8DIQ - chains A and E of the 6 polymer chains in the assembly; structure by X-ray diffraction, 2.40 A resolution.

Chain A:
Name: Tubulin alpha-1B chain
Organism: Sus scrofa
UniProt: Q2XVP4 (TBA1B_PIG); residues 1-450 here = UniProt positions 1-450
Sequence (450 residues; numbered 1 to 450; the number before each row is that of its first residue):
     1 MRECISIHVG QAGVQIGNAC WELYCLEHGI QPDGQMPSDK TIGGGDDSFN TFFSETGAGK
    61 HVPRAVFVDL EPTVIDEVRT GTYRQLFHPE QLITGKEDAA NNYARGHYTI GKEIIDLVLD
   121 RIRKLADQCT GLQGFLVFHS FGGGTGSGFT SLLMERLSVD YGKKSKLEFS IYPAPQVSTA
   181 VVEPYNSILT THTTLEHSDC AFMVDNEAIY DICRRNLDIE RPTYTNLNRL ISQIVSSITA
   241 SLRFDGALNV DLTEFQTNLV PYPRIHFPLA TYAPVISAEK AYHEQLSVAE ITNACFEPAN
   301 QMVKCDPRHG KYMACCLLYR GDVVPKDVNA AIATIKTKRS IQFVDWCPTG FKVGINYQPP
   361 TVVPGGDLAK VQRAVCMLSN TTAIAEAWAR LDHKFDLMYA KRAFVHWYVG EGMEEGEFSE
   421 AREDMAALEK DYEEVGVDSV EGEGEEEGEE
Disordered / not traced: 438-450
Bound ions: Ca2+: Asp39, Thr41, Gly44, Glu55
Ligand contacts:
  - GTP (guanosine-5'-triphosphate): Gly10, Gln11, Ala12, Gln15, Ile16, Asp69, Asp98, Ala99, Ala100, Asn101, Ser140, Gly142, Gly143, Gly144, Thr145, Gly146, Ile171, Pro173, Val177, Ser178, Glu183, Asn206, Tyr224, Leu227, Asn228, Ile231
  - JVI (4-[2-(ethylamino)-6,7-dihydro-5H-cyclopenta[d]pyrimidin-4-yl]-7-methoxy-3,4-dihydroquinoxalin-2(1H)-one): Asn101, Thr179, Val181
UniProt features mapped onto this chain:
  - motif: Met1 to Cys4 (MREC motif)
  - active site: Glu254
  - binding site (GTP): Gly10, Gln11, Ala12, Gln15, Glu71, Ala99, Ser140, Gly143, Gly144, Thr145, Gly146, Thr179, Glu183, Asn206, Tyr224, Asn228, Leu252
  - binding site (Mg(2+)): Glu71
  - modified residue: Lys40 (N6,N6,N6-trimethyllysine), Ser48 (Phosphoserine), Ser232 (Phosphoserine), Tyr282 (3'-nitrotyrosine), Arg339 (Omega-N-methylarginine), Ser439 (Phosphoserine), Glu443 (5-glutamyl polyglutamate), Glu445 (5-glutamyl polyglutamate)
  - cross-link (Glycyl lysine isopeptide (Lys-Gly)): Lys326 (interchain with G-Cter in ubiquitin), Lys370 (interchain with G-Cter in ubiquitin)

Chain E:
Name: Stathmin-4
Organism: Rattus norvegicus
UniProt: P63043 (STMN4_RAT); residues 5-145 here correspond to UniProt positions 49-189 (UniProt number = residue number + 44)
Sequence (143 residues; each row starts with the number of its first residue):
     3 MADMEVIELN KCTSGQSFEV ILKPPSFDGV PEFNASLPRR RDPSLEEIQK KLEAAEERRK
    63 YQEAELLKHL AEKREHEREV IQKAIEENNN FIKMAKEKLA QKMESNKENR EAHLAAMLER
   123 LQEKDKHAEE VRKNKELKEE ASR
Disordered / not traced: 3-5, 30-43, 141-145
Differences from the reference sequence: expression tag (3-4)
UniProt features mapped onto this chain:
  - modified residue: Ser46 (Phosphoserine)

How chain A and chain E interact:
Pairs across the interface (62; chain A residue first):
  His107(A) - Leu54(E)
  Tyr108(A) - Leu54(E)  hydrophobic
  Tyr108(A) - Ala57(E)  hydrophobic
  Thr109(A) - Arg61(E)  hydrogen bond
  Lys112(A) - Glu55(E)
  Lys112(A) - Glu58(E)  salt bridge
  Leu152(A) - Leu54(E)  hydrophobic
  Glu155(A) - Ile50(E)
  Arg156(A) - Leu47(E)
  Arg156(A) - Gln51(E)
  Ser158(A) - Asp44(E)
  Val159(A) - Pro45(E)
  Val159(A) - Ile50(E)  hydrophobic
  Glu196(A) - Asp44(E)
  His197(A) - Asp44(E)  salt bridge
  His197(A) - Pro45(E)
  Asp245(A) - Cys14(E)
  Asp245(A) - Ser16(E)
  Ala247(A) - Asn12(E)
  Ala247(A) - Ser19(E)
  Leu248(A) - Ser19(E)
  Pro325(A) - Gln18(E)
  Pro325(A) - Phe20(E)  hydrophobic
  Asn329(A) - Met6(E)
  Asn329(A) - Val8(E)
  Asn329(A) - Phe20(E)
  Asn329(A) - Val22(E)
  Lys336(A) - Leu24(E)
  Asp345(A) - Pro27(E)
  Asp345(A) - Ser28(E)  hydrogen bond (backbone-backbone)
  Asp345(A) - Phe29(E)
  Trp346(A) - Pro27(E)
  Cys347(A) - Pro27(E)
  Pro348(A) - Lys25(E)
  Pro348(A) - Pro27(E)
  Thr349(A) - Ile23(E)
  Thr349(A) - Leu24(E)  hydrogen bond (backbone-backbone)
  Thr349(A) - Lys25(E)  hydrogen bond (backbone-backbone)
  Gly350(A) - Val22(E)
  Phe351(A) - Glu21(E)
  Phe351(A) - Val22(E)  hydrogen bond (backbone-backbone)
  Phe351(A) - Leu24(E)  hydrophobic
  Lys352(A) - Phe20(E)
  Lys352(A) - Glu21(E)
  Val353(A) - Ser19(E)
  Val353(A) - Phe20(E)  hydrogen bond (backbone-backbone)
  Gly354(A) - Gln18(E)
  Ile355(A) - Gly17(E)
  Ile355(A) - Gln18(E)  hydrogen bond (backbone-backbone)
  Asn356(A) - Ser16(E)
  Tyr357(A) - Thr15(E)
  Tyr357(A) - Ser16(E)  hydrogen bond (backbone-backbone)
  Tyr357(A) - Gly17(E)
  Tyr357(A) - Gln18(E)  hydrogen bond
  Val409(A) - Gln64(E)
  Gly410(A) - Arg61(E)
  Gly410(A) - Gln64(E)
  Glu411(A) - Arg61(E)  hydrogen bond (backbone-side chain)
  Gly412(A) - Ala57(E)
  Gly412(A) - Arg60(E)  hydrogen bond (backbone-side chain)
  Gly412(A) - Arg61(E)
  Glu414(A) - Arg60(E)  salt bridge
Also at the interface, not in a pair above, chain A (39 interface residues in all): Gly246, Val328, Ile332, Ala333
Also at the interface, not in a pair above, chain E (34 interface residues in all): Leu11, Pro26, Ser46, Lys53

Overview:
39 residues of chain A face 34 of chain E across their interface; the contacts include 11 hydrogen bonds and 3
salt bridges. Among the polar pairs are Lys112(A)-Glu58(E), His197(A)-Asp44(E) and Glu414(A)-Arg60(E). Chain A
binds GTP and compound JVI.
Chain A is Tubulin alpha-1B chain (Sus scrofa) and chain E is Stathmin-4 (Rattus norvegicus); the structure,
Tubulin-RB3_SLD-TTL in complex with SB226, was determined by X-ray diffraction.
